5KEP - chains B and C of the 6 polymer chains in the assembly; structure by electron microscopy, 4.30 A resolution (low resolution: residue-level contacts below are approximate; hydrogen-bond / salt-bridge calls are withheld).

== Chain B (and C) ==
Molecule: Major capsid protein L1
Organism: Human papillomavirus type 16
Notes: chain C of this document is another copy of the same molecule, construct and numbering; everything in this record applies to it too
UniProt: P03101 (VL1_HPV16); numbering as in UniProt (aligned over 3-485)
Chain sequence (483 residues; numbered 3 to 485; the number before each row is that of its first residue):
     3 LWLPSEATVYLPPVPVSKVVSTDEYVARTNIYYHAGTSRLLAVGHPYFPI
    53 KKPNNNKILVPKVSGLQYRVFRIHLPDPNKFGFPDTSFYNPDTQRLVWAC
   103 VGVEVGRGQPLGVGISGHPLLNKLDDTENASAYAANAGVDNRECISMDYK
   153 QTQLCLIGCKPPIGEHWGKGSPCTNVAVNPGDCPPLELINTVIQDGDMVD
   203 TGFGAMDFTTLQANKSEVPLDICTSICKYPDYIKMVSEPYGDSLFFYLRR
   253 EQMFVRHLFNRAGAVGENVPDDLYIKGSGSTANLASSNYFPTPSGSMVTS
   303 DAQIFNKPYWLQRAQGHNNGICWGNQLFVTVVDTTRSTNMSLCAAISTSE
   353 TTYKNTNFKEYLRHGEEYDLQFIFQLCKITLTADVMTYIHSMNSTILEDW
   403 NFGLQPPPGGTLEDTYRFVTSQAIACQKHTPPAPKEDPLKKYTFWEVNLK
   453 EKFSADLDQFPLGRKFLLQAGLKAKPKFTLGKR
Unresolved in the structure: 3-17, 481-485 (chain C: 3-8, 481-485)

== How chain B and chain C interact ==
Pairs across the interface (128):
  R41(B) - E167(C)
  R41(B) - L190(C)
  R41(B) - D233(C)
  L43(B) - W169(C)
  L43(B) - L190(C)
  V45(B) - W169(C)
  Y49(B) - S289(C)
  Y49(B) - Y291(C)
  F50(B) - N270(C)
  F50(B) - V271(C)
  F50(B) - P272(C)
  F50(B) - L275(C)
  I52(B) - E269(C)
  K82(B) - Y12(C)
  F83(B) - L13(C)
  G84(B) - L13(C)
  G110(B) - E167(C)
  G110(B) - Y231(C)
  Q111(B) - W169(C)
  Q111(B) - Y231(C)
  P112(B) - D202(C)
  P112(B) - Y231(C)
  L113(B) - K152(C)
  L113(B) - E253(C)
  G114(B) - M255(C)
  V115(B) - M255(C)
  V115(B) - P293(C)
  I117(B) - L260(C)
  I117(B) - P293(C)
  G119(B) - Y291(C)
  H120(B) - Y276(C)
  H120(B) - Y291(C)
  L122(B) - I277(C)
  K125(B) - A132(C)
  D128(B) - N131(C)
  D142(B) - G279(C)
  D142(B) - T283(C)
  R144(B) - I277(C)
  E145(B) - A134(C)
  E145(B) - Y135(C)
  C146(B) - A287(C)
  C146(B) - S288(C)
  C146(B) - Y291(C)
  I147(B) - T129(C)
  I147(B) - Y291(C)
  S148(B) - T129(C)
  S148(B) - L260(C)
  S148(B) - Y291(C)
  M149(B) - L260(C)
  A215(B) - I277(C)
  N216(B) - I277(C)
  K217(B) - D274(C)
  K217(B) - L275(C)
  K217(B) - Y276(C)
  L222(B) - V271(C)
  T226(B) - L275(C)
  H259(B) - E130(C)
  M299(B) - Q254(C)
  M299(B) - M255(C)
  M299(B) - F256(C)
  M299(B) - S298(C)
  V300(B) - Q254(C)
  V300(B) - M255(C)
  T301(B) - E253(C)
  S302(B) - R252(C)
  S302(B) - E253(C)
  D303(B) - R252(C)
  T340(B) - G204(C)
  M342(B) - W169(C)
  M342(B) - L188(C)
  M342(B) - F205(C)
  M342(B) - M208(C)
  S343(B) - Q214(C)
  S343(B) - R263(C)
  L344(B) - P186(C)
  L344(B) - L188(C)
  L344(B) - L213(C)
  L344(B) - Q214(C)
  C345(B) - L213(C)
  C345(B) - Q214(C)
  C345(B) - A215(C)
  C345(B) - N216(C)
  A346(B) - G183(C)
  A346(B) - D184(C)
  A347(B) - G183(C)
  A347(B) - A215(C)
  I348(B) - P182(C)
  Y355(B) - V141(C)
  Y355(B) - D142(C)
  Y355(B) - R144(C)
  Y355(B) - N216(C)
  K356(B) - V141(C)
  N357(B) - G140(C)
  N357(B) - D142(C)
  N357(B) - N143(C)
  N357(B) - A264(C)
  N357(B) - G265(C)
  N357(B) - A266(C)
  F360(B) - N216(C)
  F360(B) - A266(C)
  K361(B) - G183(C)
  K361(B) - A266(C)
  K361(B) - G268(C)
  E362(B) - A266(C)
  E362(B) - G268(C)
  E362(B) - N290(C)
  Y363(B) - G183(C)
  Y363(B) - D184(C)
  Y363(B) - C185(C)
  Y363(B) - G268(C)
  Y363(B) - E269(C)
  L364(B) - N290(C)
  R365(B) - C185(C)
  G367(B) - W169(C)
  E369(B) - D233(C)
  K452(B) - V11(C)
  D458(B) - K20(C)
  D460(B) - V21(C)
  D460(B) - H319(C)
  Q461(B) - K20(C)
  Q461(B) - V21(C)
  P463(B) - S239(C)
  R466(B) - Q317(C)
  R466(B) - H319(C)
  K477(B) - S23(C)
  K477(B) - H319(C)
  F480(B) - V22(C)
  F480(B) - V387(C)
Interface residues without a listed pair, chain B (80 interface residues in all): A44, G108, P121, D150, C225, F261, S298, N308, T358, D371, Q373, E453, K475, P478
Interface residues without a listed pair, chain C (86 interface residues in all): V18, S19, E26, N124, P187, G206, E219, P232, I235, V238, R251, V257, S280, R315, T384, D386

== Overview ==
80 residues of chain B face 86 of chain C across their interface.
Chain B and chain C are both Major capsid protein L1 (Human papillomavirus type 16); the structure, High
resolution cryo-EM maps of Human Papillomavirus 16 reveal L2 location and heparin-induced conformational
changes, was determined by electron microscopy together with 5KEQ from the same study.
